6CTA - chains A and C of the 3 polymer chains in the assembly; structure by X-ray diffraction, 2.78 A resolution.

# Chain A
Name: Cyclic GMP-AMP synthase
From: Homo sapiens
Notes: EC 2.7.7.86
Reference sequence: Q8N884 (CGAS_HUMAN); numbering as in UniProt (aligned over 157-522)
Amino-acid sequence (367 residues; each row starts with the number of its first residue):
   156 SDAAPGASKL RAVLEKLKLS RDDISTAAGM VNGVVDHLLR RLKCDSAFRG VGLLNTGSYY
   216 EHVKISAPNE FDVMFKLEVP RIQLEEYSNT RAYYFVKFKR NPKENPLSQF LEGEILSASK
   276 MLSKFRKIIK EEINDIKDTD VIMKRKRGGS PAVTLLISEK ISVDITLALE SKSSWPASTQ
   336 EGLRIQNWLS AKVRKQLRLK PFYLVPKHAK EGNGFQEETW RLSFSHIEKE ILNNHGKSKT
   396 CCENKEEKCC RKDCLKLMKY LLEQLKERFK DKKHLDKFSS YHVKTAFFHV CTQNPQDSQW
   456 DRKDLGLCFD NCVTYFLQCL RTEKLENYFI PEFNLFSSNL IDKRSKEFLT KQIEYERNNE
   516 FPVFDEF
Not modelled in the structure: 156-160, 255-259, 292-294, 300-302, 365-370, 522
Sequence notes: expression tag (156); engineered mutation Asn187 (Lys in Q8N884), Arg195 (Leu in Q8N884)
Bound ions: Mg2+ site 1: Glu225, Asp227 (together with ATP); Mg2+ site 2: Asp227, Asp319 (together with ATP); Zn2+: His390, Cys396, Cys397, Cys404
Ligand contacts: ATP (adenosine-5'-triphosphate): Thr211, Gly212, Ser213, Glu216, Lys219, Glu225, Asp227, Asp319, Arg376, Ser380, Glu383, Lys414, Ser435, Tyr436, Lys439
Curated features (UniProtKB/Swiss-Prot):
  - region: Lys384 to Lys407 (DNA-binding)
  - motif: Leu169 to Leu174 (Nuclear export signal), Asp295 to Ser305 (Nuclear localization signal), Lys299 to Arg302 (KRKR-loop), Lys427 to His429 (KKH-loop)
  - binding site (GTP): Thr211, Asp319, Arg376 to Glu383
  - binding site (ATP): Ser213, Glu225 to Asp227, Ser380 to Glu383, Lys414, Ser435 to Lys439
  - binding site (Mg(2+)): Glu225, Asp227, Asp319
  - binding site (2',3'-cGAMP): Asp227, Asp319, Lys362, Arg376
  - binding site (Zn(2+)): His390, Cys396, Cys397, Cys404
  - site: Asp157, Ala158 (Cleavage), Arg255 (Arginine-anchor), Asp319, Ile320 (Cleavage)
  - modified residue: Asp191 (PolyADP-ribosyl aspartic acid), Asn210 (Microbial infection: Deamidated asparagine), Ser213 (Phosphoserine), Tyr215 (Phosphotyrosine), Glu286 (5-glutamyl polyglutamate), Ser305 (Phosphoserine), Glu314 (5-glutamyl glutamate), Lys384 (N6-acetyllysine), Asn389 (Microbial infection: Deamidated asparagine), Lys392 (N6-acetyllysine), Lys394 (N6-acetyllysine), Lys414 (N6-acetyllysine), Ser434 (Phosphoserine), Ser435 (Phosphoserine), Gln451 (Microbial infection: Deamidated glutamine), Gln454 (Microbial infection: Deamidated glutamine), Lys506 (N6-methyllysine)
  - lipidation (S-palmitoyl cysteine): Cys404, Cys405, Cys474
  - cross-link (Glycyl lysine isopeptide (Lys-Gly)): Lys173 (interchain with G-Cter in ubiquitin), Lys231 (interchain with G-Cter in SUMO), Lys285 (interchain with G-Cter in ubiquitin), Lys347 (interchain with G-Cter in SUMO), Lys384 (interchain with G-Cter in SUMO), Lys394 (interchain with G-Cter in SUMO), Lys411 (interchain with G-Cter in ubiquitin), Lys414 (interchain with G-Cter in ubiquitin), Lys427 (interchain with G-Cter in ubiquitin), Lys428 (interchain with G-Cter in ubiquitin), Lys479 (interchain with G-Cter in SUMO)
  - natural variant: Gly303 (G303E: Found in patients with tumors), Lys432 (K432T: Found in patients with uterine endometrioid carcinoma)
  - mutagenesis: Asp157 (D157A: No effect on type I IFN and RSAD2 induction. Highly decreases cleavage by CASP1 and enhances type I IFN and enhances RSAD2 induction upon DNA virus infection ...), Leu169 to Leu174 (Abolished export from the nucleus to the cytosol in response to DNA stimulation), Lys171 to Leu174 (Abolishes DNA-binding but does not affect translocation to the nucleus following treatment with etoposide; when associated with A-407), Lys171 (K171A: No effect on stimulation of interferon production), Leu172 (L172A: Impaired type-I interferon production in response to DNA stimulation), Lys173 (K173A: Strongly reduces enzyme activity and stimulation of interferon production; when associated with A-176. No effect on stimulation of interferon production ...), Leu174 (L174N: Strongly reduces enzyme activity and stimulation of interferon production), Arg176 (R176A: Strongly reduces enzyme activity and stimulation of interferon production; when associated with A-173), Asp191 (D191A: Abolished poly-ADP-ribosylation by PARP1, stimulating interferon production), Asn210 to Tyr214 (Abolishes DNA-binding but does not affect translocation to the nucleus following treatment with etoposide; when associated with A-384), Asn210 (N210D: More than 75% inhibition of interferon beta production), Thr211 (T211Q: Abolishes enzyme activity; when associated with I-376 and I-436), 57 further mutagenesis entries in UniProt
Reported in the primary citation:
  - contacts within the chain: Asn187-Tyr215 (water-mediated contact)
  - conformationally variable residues (loop rearrangement): Tyr215
  - specificity-determining residues: Ser434, Asn482
  - mutagenesis - K187N, L195R: unchanged catalytic activity
  - mutagenesis - K187N/L195R: increased catalytic activity on 17 bp DNA
  - mutagenesis - K187N/L195R: increased binding to the 17-nt DNA strand
  - mutagenesis - S434C/N482H: decreased catalytic activity on RU.521

# Chain C
Molecule: 17-nt DNA strand
Sequence (17 nucleotides; row label = number of the first residue in the row):
     1 AAATTGCCGA AGACGAA
Not modelled in the structure: 17

# How chain A and chain C interact
Pairs across the interface - 13 pairs, chain A then chain C:
  Lys173(A) - DA13(C)  phosphate contact
  Leu174(A) - DA13(C)  phosphate contact
  Leu174(A) - DC14(C)  phosphate contact
  Ser175(A) - DC14(C)  phosphate contact
  Arg176(A) - DA13(C)  hydrogen bond to the base
  Arg176(A) - DC14(C)  hydrogen bond to the phosphate
  Lys198(A) - DT4(C)  salt bridge to the phosphate
  His217(A) - DA11(C)  phosphate contact
  His217(A) - DG12(C)  phosphate contact
  Glu398(A) - DA11(C)  phosphate contact
  Lys407(A) - DA11(C)  phosphate contact
  Lys407(A) - DG12(C)  salt bridge to the phosphate
  Lys411(A) - DA13(C)  salt bridge to the phosphate
Also at the interface, not in a pair above, chain A (10 interface residues in all): Cys397

# Summary
The interface between chain A and chain C involves 10 residues on one side and 5 on the other, with 2 hydrogen
bonds and 3 salt bridges. Polar contacts include Arg176(A)-DA13(C), Arg176(A)-DC14(C) and Lys198(A)-DT4(C).
From the paper: K187N/L195R of chain A increase catalytic activity on 17 bp DNA; specificity determinants
Ser434(A) and Asn482(A); 4 substitutions were tested in all.
Chain A is Cyclic GMP-AMP synthase (Homo sapiens) and chain C is a 17-nt DNA strand; the structure, Structure
of the human cGAS-DNA complex with ATP, was determined by X-ray diffraction, deposited together with 6CT9.
